7ZGP - chains A and B of the 5 polymer chains in the assembly; structure by electron microscopy, 2.70 A resolution.

== Chain A ==
Protein: Protein CFT1
Organism: Saccharomyces cerevisiae
UniProtKB: Q06632 (CFT1_YEAST); residue numbers follow UniProt; this construct covers 1-1357
Amino-acid sequence (1357 residues; row label = number of the first residue in the row):
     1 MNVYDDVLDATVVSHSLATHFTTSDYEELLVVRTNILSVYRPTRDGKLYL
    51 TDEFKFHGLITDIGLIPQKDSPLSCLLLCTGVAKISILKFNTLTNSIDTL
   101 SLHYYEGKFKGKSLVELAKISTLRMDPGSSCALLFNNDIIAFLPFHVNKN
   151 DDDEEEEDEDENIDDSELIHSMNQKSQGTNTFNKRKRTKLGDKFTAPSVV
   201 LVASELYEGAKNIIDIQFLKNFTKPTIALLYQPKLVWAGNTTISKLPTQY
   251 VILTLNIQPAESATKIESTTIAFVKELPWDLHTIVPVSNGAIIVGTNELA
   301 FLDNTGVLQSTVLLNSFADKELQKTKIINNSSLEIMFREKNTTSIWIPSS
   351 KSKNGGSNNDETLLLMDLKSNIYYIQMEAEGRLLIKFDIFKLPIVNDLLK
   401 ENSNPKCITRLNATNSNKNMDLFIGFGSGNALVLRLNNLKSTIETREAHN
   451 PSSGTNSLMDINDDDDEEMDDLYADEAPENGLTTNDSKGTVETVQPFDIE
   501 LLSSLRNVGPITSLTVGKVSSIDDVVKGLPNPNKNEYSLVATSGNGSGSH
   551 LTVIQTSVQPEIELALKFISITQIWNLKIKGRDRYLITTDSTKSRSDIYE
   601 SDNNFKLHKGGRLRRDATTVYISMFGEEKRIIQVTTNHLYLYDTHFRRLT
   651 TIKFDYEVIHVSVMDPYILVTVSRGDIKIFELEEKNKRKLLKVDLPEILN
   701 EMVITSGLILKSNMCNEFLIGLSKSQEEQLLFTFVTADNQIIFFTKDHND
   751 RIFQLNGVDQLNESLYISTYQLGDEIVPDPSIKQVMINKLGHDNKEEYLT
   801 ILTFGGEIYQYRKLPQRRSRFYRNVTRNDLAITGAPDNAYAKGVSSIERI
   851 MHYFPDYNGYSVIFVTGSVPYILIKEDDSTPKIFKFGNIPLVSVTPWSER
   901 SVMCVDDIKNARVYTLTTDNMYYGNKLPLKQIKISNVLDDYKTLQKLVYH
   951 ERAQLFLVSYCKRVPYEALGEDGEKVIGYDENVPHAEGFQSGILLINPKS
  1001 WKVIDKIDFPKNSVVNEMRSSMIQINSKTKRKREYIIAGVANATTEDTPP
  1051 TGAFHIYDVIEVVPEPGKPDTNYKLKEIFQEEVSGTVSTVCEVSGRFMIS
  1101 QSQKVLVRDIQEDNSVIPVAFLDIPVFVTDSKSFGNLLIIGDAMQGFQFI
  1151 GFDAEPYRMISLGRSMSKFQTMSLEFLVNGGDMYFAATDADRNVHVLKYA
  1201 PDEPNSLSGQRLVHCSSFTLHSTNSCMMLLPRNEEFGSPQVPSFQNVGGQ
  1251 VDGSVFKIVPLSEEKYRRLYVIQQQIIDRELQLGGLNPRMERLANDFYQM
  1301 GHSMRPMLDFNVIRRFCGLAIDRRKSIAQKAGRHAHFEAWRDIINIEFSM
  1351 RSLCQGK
Unresolved in the structure: 148-192, 352-356, 442-495, 773-776, 1238-1240, 1295-1304

== Chain B ==
Protein: mRNA 3'-end-processing protein YTH1
Organism: Saccharomyces cerevisiae
UniProtKB: A0A6A5Q2R8 (A0A6A5Q2R8_YEASX); residue numbers follow UniProt; this construct covers 1-208
Amino-acid sequence (208 residues; each row starts with the number of its first residue):
     1 MSLIHPDTAKYPFKFEPFLRQEYSFSLDPDRPICEFYNSREGPKSCPRGP
    51 LCPKKHVLPIFQNKIVCRHWLRGLCKKNDQCEYLHEYNLRKMPECVFFSK
   101 NGYCTQSPDCQYLHIDPASKIPKCENYEMGFCPLGSSCPRRHIKKVFCQR
   151 YMTGFCPLGKDECDMEHPQFIIPDEGSKLRIKRDDEINTRKMDEEKERRL
   201 NAIINGEV
Unresolved in the structure: 1, 95-208
Bound ions: Zn2+ site 1: C34, C46, C52, H56; Zn2+ site 2: C67, C75, C81, H85
What the authors report for this chain:
  - binding site for pre-cleaved CYC1: I65, R68, H69, E82, Y83

== Interface between chain A and chain B ==
Residue-residue contacts (85):
  V516(A) - I4(B)
  Y537(A) - L3(B)  hydrophobic
  Y537(A) - I4(B)  hydrophobic
  Y949(A) - I4(B)  hydrophobic
  E951(A) - S2(B)  hydrogen bond
  E951(A) - I4(B)
  E951(A) - H5(B)  salt bridge
  S1020(A) - H5(B)  hydrogen bond (backbone-side chain)
  M1022(A) - H5(B)
  Q1024(A) - D30(B)
  K1030(A) - D30(B)
  E1034(A) - H5(B)  salt bridge
  S1094(A) - P29(B)
  R1096(A) - D30(B)  salt bridge
  L1106(A) - Y87(B)  hydrophobic
  I1117(A) - R90(B)
  P1118(A) - Y87(B)  hydrophobic
  P1118(A) - L89(B)
  V1119(A) - Y87(B)
  A1120(A) - Y87(B)
  F1121(A) - W70(B)  hydrophobic
  F1121(A) - L71(B)
  F1121(A) - Y87(B)  hydrophobic
  F1134(A) - T8(B)
  F1134(A) - Y11(B)  hydrophobic
  F1134(A) - F13(B)  hydrophobic
  G1135(A) - T8(B)  hydrogen bond (backbone-side chain)
  G1135(A) - A9(B)
  N1136(A) - F25(B)
  N1136(A) - S26(B)  hydrogen bond (side chain-backbone)
  N1136(A) - L27(B)
  N1136(A) - P29(B)
  L1137(A) - F25(B)  hydrophobic
  G1151(A) - F25(B)
  F1152(A) - F25(B)
  D1153(A) - F25(B)
  D1153(A) - P29(B)
  D1153(A) - R31(B)  salt bridge
  D1153(A) - K55(B)  salt bridge
  A1154(A) - P29(B)
  A1154(A) - D30(B)
  A1154(A) - K55(B)
  E1155(A) - K55(B)
  E1155(A) - E86(B)
  P1156(A) - K55(B)
  P1156(A) - F61(B)  hydrophobic
  P1156(A) - E86(B)
  Y1157(A) - E86(B)  hydrogen bond (backbone-side chain)
  R1158(A) - Y23(B)  hydrogen bond (side chain-backbone)
  R1158(A) - S24(B)  hydrogen bond (side chain-backbone)
  R1158(A) - F25(B)
  R1158(A) - F61(B)
  I1160(A) - Y23(B)  hydrophobic
  I1160(A) - F25(B)  hydrophobic
  L1162(A) - L19(B)  hydrophobic
  L1162(A) - Y23(B)  hydrophobic
  V1178(A) - Y11(B)
  V1178(A) - F13(B)  hydrophobic
  G1180(A) - Y11(B)  hydrogen bond (backbone-side chain)
  G1181(A) - P12(B)
  G1181(A) - F13(B)
  G1181(A) - K14(B)  hydrogen bond (backbone-backbone)
  D1182(A) - F13(B)
  D1182(A) - K14(B)  salt bridge
  M1183(A) - F13(B)  hydrophobic
  M1183(A) - F15(B)  hydrophobic
  Y1199(A) - F15(B)  hydrophobic
  Y1199(A) - F18(B)
  Y1199(A) - L19(B)
  P1201(A) - F15(B)  hydrophobic
  P1201(A) - F18(B)  hydrophobic
  S1208(A) - F18(B)
  S1208(A) - Y23(B)
  Q1210(A) - Y23(B)  hydrogen bond
  L1229(A) - P6(B)  hydrophobic
  L1229(A) - T8(B)
  P1231(A) - L3(B)  hydrophobic
  V1241(A) - Y11(B)
  P1242(A) - Y11(B)
  F1244(A) - P6(B)  hydrophobic
  F1244(A) - D7(B)
  F1244(A) - T8(B)
  F1244(A) - Y11(B)  hydrophobic
  S1352(A) - L3(B)
  L1353(A) - L3(B)  hydrophobic
Interface residues without a listed pair, chain A (53 interface residues in all): G517, S1021, S1161, L1230, Q1355, G1356
Interface residues without a listed pair, chain B (35 interface residues in all): E22, D28, V57, L58

== In short ==
Chain A and chain B form an interface of 53 and 35 residues respectively; the contacts include 10 hydrogen
bonds and 6 salt bridges. Polar pairs include E951(A)-H5(B), E1034(A)-H5(B) and R1096(A)-D30(B). C34(B),
C46(B), C52(B) and H56(B) coordinate Zn2+ site 1. From the paper: a binding site for pre-cleaved CYC1 at
I65(B), R68(B) and H69(B) among others.
Chain A is Protein CFT1 and chain B is mRNA 3'-end-processing protein YTH1, both from Saccharomyces
cerevisiae; the structure, Polymerase module of CPF in complex with Mpe1 and a pre-cleaved CYC1 RNA, was
determined by electron microscopy (same publication as 7ZGQ and 7ZGR).
